4DT3 - chain A; structure by X-ray diffraction, 1.80 A resolution.

[Chain A]
Molecule: Lysozyme C
Organism: Gallus gallus
Notes: EC 3.2.1.17
UniProtKB: P00698 (LYSC_CHICK); residues 1-129 here correspond to UniProt positions 19-147 (UniProt number = residue number + 18)
Chain sequence (129 residues; numbered 1 to 129; the number before each row is that of its first residue):
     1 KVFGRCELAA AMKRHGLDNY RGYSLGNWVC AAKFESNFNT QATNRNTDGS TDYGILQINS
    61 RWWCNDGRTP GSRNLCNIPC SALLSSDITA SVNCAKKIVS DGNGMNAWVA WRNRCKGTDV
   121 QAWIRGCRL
Cystine bridges: C6-C127, C30-C115, C64-C80, C76-C94
Bound ions: Zn2+ site 1 near H15 (its only coordinating residue here); Zn2+ site 2 near D52 (its only coordinating residue here)
What the authors report for this chain:
  - Zn2+ coordination: H15, D52

[In short]
The paper reports Zn2+ coordination by H15 and D52.
Chain A is Lysozyme C (Gallus gallus); the structure, Crystal structure of zinc-charged lysozyme, was
determined by X-ray diffraction, deposited together with 4DWZ and 4FC5.
